6RDP - chains Q and R of the 20 polymer chains in the assembly; structure by electron microscopy, 2.80 A resolution.

== Chain Q ==
Molecule: epsilon: Polytomella F-ATP synthase epsilon subunit
From: Polytomella sp. Pringsheim 198.80
Sequence (74 residues; each row starts with the number of its first residue):
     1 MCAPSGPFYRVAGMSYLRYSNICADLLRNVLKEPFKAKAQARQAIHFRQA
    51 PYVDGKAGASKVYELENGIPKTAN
Not modelled in the structure: 1-2

== Chain R ==
Molecule: Mitochondrial ATP synthase subunit delta
From: Polytomella sp. Pringsheim 198.80
UniProt: D7P7X6 (D7P7X6_9CHLO); numbering as in UniProt (aligned over 1-199)
Sequence (199 residues; numbered 1 to 199; the number before each row is that of its first residue):
     1 MFGLKRAVTVGRRFISTSAARMEAAAPAGPKEFTEVWNKKAPSTLIVPEF
    51 PSNYTAVKAVGEGQVHGDAFPVNFYTPHSILSQAQKDTVVLPGVDGYFGV
   101 KASHVPTIAQLKPGVVELHSGAESEKFFVSGGFAFVHPNGVTDICVLEAA
   151 TLDQVDPAAVKSALAAASAAQPTDEFEQAANRAAIELYSALESAVEAKA
Not modelled in the structure: 1-22

== Interface between chain Q and chain R ==
Pairs across the interface (44):
  Phe8(Q) - Ala179(R)
  Phe8(Q) - Arg182(R)
  Tyr9(Q) - Gln110(R)  hydrogen bond
  Ala12(Q) - Glu175(R)
  Ala12(Q) - Phe176(R)
  Met14(Q) - Phe176(R)  hydrophobic
  Tyr16(Q) - Gly132(R)
  Tyr16(Q) - Phe133(R)
  Arg18(Q) - Phe176(R)
  Tyr19(Q) - Ala183(R)  hydrophobic
  Ser20(Q) - Ser130(R)
  Ser20(Q) - Leu147(R)
  Asn21(Q) - Leu147(R)
  Cys23(Q) - Ser130(R)  hydrogen bond (backbone-side chain)
  Cys23(Q) - Ala183(R)  hydrophobic
  Cys23(Q) - Leu187(R)
  Ala24(Q) - Ser130(R)  hydrogen bond (backbone-side chain)
  Ala24(Q) - Glu148(R)
  Leu26(Q) - Ala184(R)  hydrophobic
  Leu26(Q) - Leu187(R)  hydrophobic
  Leu26(Q) - Tyr188(R)  hydrogen bond (backbone-side chain)
  Leu27(Q) - Phe128(R)  hydrophobic
  Leu27(Q) - Val129(R)
  Leu27(Q) - Ser130(R)
  Leu27(Q) - Glu148(R)
  Leu27(Q) - Ala150(R)  hydrophobic
  Leu27(Q) - Leu187(R)
  Arg28(Q) - Glu148(R)  salt bridge
  Val30(Q) - Val155(R)
  Val30(Q) - Asp156(R)  hydrogen bond (backbone-backbone)
  Val30(Q) - Tyr188(R)
  Val30(Q) - Leu191(R)  hydrophobic
  Leu31(Q) - Ala150(R)  hydrophobic
  Leu31(Q) - Gln154(R)
  Lys32(Q) - Asp153(R)
  Lys32(Q) - Gln154(R)  hydrogen bond (backbone-backbone)
  Glu33(Q) - Asp156(R)
  Phe35(Q) - Gln154(R)
  Arg42(Q) - His78(R)  hydrogen bond
  Arg42(Q) - Glu148(R)
  Lys71(Q) - Phe176(R)
  Lys71(Q) - Glu177(R)
  Thr72(Q) - Phe176(R)
  Ala73(Q) - Phe176(R)  hydrophobic
Other interface residues (no listed pair), chain Q (25 interface residues in all): Ile22, Asn74
Other interface residues (no listed pair), chain R (27 interface residues in all): Gly131, Ala159, Ala180

== In short ==
25 residues of chain Q and 27 residues of chain R are in contact, with 7 hydrogen bonds and 1 salt bridge.
Polar pairs include Arg28(Q)-Glu148(R), Tyr9(Q)-Gln110(R) and Cys23(Q)-Ser130(R).
Chain Q is epsilon: Polytomella F-ATP synthase epsilon subunit and chain R is Mitochondrial ATP synthase
subunit delta, both from Polytomella sp. Pringsheim 198.80; the structure, Cryo-EM structure of Polytomella
F-ATP synthase, Rotary substate 1C, focussed refinement of F1 head and rotor, was determined by electron
microscopy together with 6RD4, 6RD5, 6RD6, 6RD7, 6RD8, 6RD9 and 46 further entries from the same study.
